PDB entry 6CQL | X-ray diffraction, 2.40 A resolution | chains C and E of the 5 polymer chains in the assembly

== Chain C ==
Protein: Peptide from Capsid protein p24
Reference sequence: P04591 (GAG_HV1H2); residues 89-101 here correspond to UniProt positions 299-311 (UniProt number = residue number + 210)
Chain sequence (13 residues; numbered 89 to 101; the number before each row is that of its first residue):
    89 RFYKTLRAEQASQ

== Chain E ==
Protein: F24 beta Chain
Organism: Homo sapiens
Chain sequence (245 residues; each row starts with the number of its first residue; note: 15 numbers in that range are skipped by the numbering (no residue carries them; nothing is unmodelled there)):
     1 EPEVTQTPSHQVTQMGQEVILRCVPISNHLY
    39 FYWYRQILGQKVEFLVSFYNNEI
    66 SEKSEIFDDQFSVERPDG
    85 SNFTLKIRSTKLEDSAMYFCASSRLAGGM
   117 DEQFFGPGTRLTVLEDLKNVFPPEVAVFEPSEAEISHTQKATLVCLATGF
   167 YPDHVELSWWVNGKEVHSGVCTDPQPLKEQPALNDSRYALSSRLRVSATF
   217 WQNPRNHFRCQVQFYGLSENDEWTQDRAKPVTQIVSAEAWGRAD
Disordered / not traced: 1
Disulfides: Cys-23/Cys-104, Cys-161/Cys-226

== Interface between chain C and chain E ==
Contacting residue pairs - 13 pairs, chain C then chain E:
  Arg-95(C) with Tyr-31(E); Ala-110(E), hydrogen bond (side chain-backbone); Gly-111(E), hydrogen bond (side chain-backbone)
  Ala-96(C) with Ala-110(E); Gly-111(E)
  Glu-97(C) with Leu-30(E); Leu-109(E); Ala-110(E), hydrogen bond (side chain-backbone); Gly-111(E), hydrogen bond (side chain-backbone); Met-113(E)
  Gln-98(C) with Leu-30(E); Tyr-57(E), hydrogen bond; Ala-110(E)
Also at the interface, not in a pair above, chain E (8 interface residues in all): Gly-112
The authors on this interface:
  - interface residues, chain E: Tyr-57(E), Met-113(E)

== In short ==
4 residues of chain C face 8 of chain E across their interface, with 5 hydrogen bonds. Polar pairs include
Arg-95(C)/Ala-110(E), Arg-95(C)/Gly-111(E) and Glu-97(C)/Ala-110(E). The paper reports interface residues
Tyr-57(E) and Met-113(E).
Chain C is Peptide from Capsid protein p24 and chain E is F24 beta Chain (Homo sapiens); the structure,
Crystal structure of F24 TCR -DR11-RQ13 peptide complex, was determined by X-ray diffraction (same publication
as 6CPH, 6CPL, 6CPN, 6CPO, 6CQJ, 6CQN, 6CQQ and 6CQR).
